PDB entry 7O3S | X-ray diffraction, 2.00 A resolution | chains A and P

Chain A:
Protein: 14-3-3 protein sigma
From: Homo sapiens
Reference sequence: P31947 (1433S_HUMAN); numbering as in UniProt (aligned over 1-231)
Amino-acid sequence (236 residues; numbered -4 to 231; the number before each row is that of its first residue; numbers below 1 keep their minus sign (Gly-4 is residue -4)):
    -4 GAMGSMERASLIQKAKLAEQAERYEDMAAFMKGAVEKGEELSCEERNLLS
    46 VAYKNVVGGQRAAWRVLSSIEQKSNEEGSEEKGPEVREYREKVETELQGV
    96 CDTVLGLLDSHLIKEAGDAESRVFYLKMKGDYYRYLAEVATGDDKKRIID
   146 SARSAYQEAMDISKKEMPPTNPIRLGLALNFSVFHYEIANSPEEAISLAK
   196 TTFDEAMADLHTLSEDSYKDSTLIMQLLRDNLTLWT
Unresolved in the structure: -4 to -3, 72-77
Differences from the reference sequence: expression tag (-4 to 0)
Modified residues: Cys38 (S-hydroxycysteine; CSO)
UniProt features mapped onto this chain:
  - site (Interaction with phosphoserine on interacting protein): Arg56, Arg129
  - modified residue (Phosphoserine): Ser5, Ser74
Glycans and other covalent adducts: 3-methoxy-1-(4-methylphenyl)sulfonyl-azetidine (V1H) linked to Lys122
Metal / ion sites: Mg2+: Glu35, Glu110, Glu188
Small-molecule neighbours: V1H (3-methoxy-1-(4-methylphenyl)sulfonyl-azetidine): Cys38, Asn42, Pro167, Ile168, Gly171, Ile219
Reported in the primary citation:
  - binding site for V1H: Lys122

Chain P:
Protein: Transcription factor p65
Reference sequence: Q04206 (TF65_HUMAN); residues 121-133 here correspond to UniProt positions 39-51 (UniProt number = residue number - 82)
Amino-acid sequence (13 residues; numbered 121 to 133; the number before each row is that of its first residue):
   121 EGRSAGSIPGRRS
Unresolved in the structure: 121-125
Differences from the reference sequence: variant Arg131 (Glu49 in Q04206)
Modified residues: Ser127 (phosphoserine; SEP)

Interface between chain A and chain P:
Contacting residue pairs (23):
  Glu14(A) - Arg132(P)
  Glu14(A) - Ser133(P)  hydrogen bond
  Tyr19(A) - Arg131(P)
  Val46(A) - Gly130(P)
  Val46(A) - Arg131(P)
  Val46(A) - Arg132(P)
  Val46(A) - Ser133(P)
  Lys49(A) - Gly130(P)
  Asn50(A) - Arg131(P)  hydrogen bond (side chain-backbone)
  Gly53(A) - Arg131(P)
  Gly54(A) - Arg131(P)
  Arg56(A) - Ser127(P)
  Arg129(A) - Ser127(P)
  Tyr130(A) - Ser127(P)
  Gly171(A) - Ile128(P)
  Leu174(A) - Gly126(P)
  Leu174(A) - Ser127(P)
  Leu174(A) - Ile128(P)
  Asn175(A) - Ser127(P)
  Asn175(A) - Ile128(P)  hydrogen bond (side chain-backbone)
  Val178(A) - Gly126(P)
  Val178(A) - Ser127(P)
  Asn226(A) - Gly126(P)  hydrogen bond (side chain-backbone)
Interface residues without a listed pair, chain A (20 interface residues in all): Leu43, Ser45, Lys122, Ile219, Leu222
Interface residues without a listed pair, chain P (8 interface residues in all): Pro129

Summary:
The interface between chain A and chain P involves 20 residues on one side and 8 on the other; the contacts
include 4 hydrogen bonds. Polar contacts include Glu14(A)-Ser133(P), Asn50(A)-Arg131(P) and
Asn175(A)-Ile128(P). Covalently linked compound V1H: at Lys122(A). The paper reports a binding site for V1H at
Lys122(A).
Chain A is 14-3-3 protein sigma (Homo sapiens) and chain P is Transcription factor p65; the structure, 14-3-3
sigma with RelA/p65 binding site pS45 and covalently bound TCF521-045, was determined by X-ray diffraction,
deposited together with 7BI3, 7BIQ, 7BIW, 7BIY, 7BJB, 7BJF and 54 further entries.
